PDB entry 5LTW | X-ray diffraction, 4.50 A resolution (low resolution: residue-level contacts below are approximate; hydrogen-bond / salt-bridge calls are withheld) | chains A and B of the 4 polymer chains in the assembly

== Chain A (and B) ==
Name: 14-3-3 protein sigma
Source organism: Homo sapiens
Notes: chain B of this document is another copy of the same molecule, construct and numbering; everything in this record applies to it too
Reference sequence: P31947 (1433S_HUMAN); numbering as in UniProt (aligned over 1-231)
Chain sequence (234 residues; row label = number of the first residue in the row; numbers below 1 keep their minus sign (Gly-2 is residue -2)):
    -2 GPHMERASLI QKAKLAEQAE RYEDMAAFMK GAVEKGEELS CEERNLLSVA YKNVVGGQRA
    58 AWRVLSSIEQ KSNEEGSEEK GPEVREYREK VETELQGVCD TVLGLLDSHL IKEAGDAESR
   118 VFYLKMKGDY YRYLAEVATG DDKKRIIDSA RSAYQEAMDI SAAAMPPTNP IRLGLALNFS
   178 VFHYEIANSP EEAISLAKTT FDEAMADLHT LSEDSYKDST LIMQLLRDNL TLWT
Not modelled in the structure: -2 to -1, 72-76 (chain B: -2 to 1, 74-77)
Differences from the reference sequence: expression tag (-2 to 0); engineered mutation Ala159 (Lys in P31947), Ala160 (Lys in P31947), Ala161 (Glu in P31947)
UniProt features mapped onto this chain:
  - site (Interaction with phosphoserine on interacting protein): Arg56, Arg129
  - modified residue (Phosphoserine): Ser5, Ser74

== How chain A and chain B interact ==
Pairs across the interface (35; chain A residue first):
  Ser5(A) - Glu80(B)
  Gln8(A) - Glu80(B)
  Lys9(A) - Glu80(B)
  Lys9(A) - Glu83(B)
  Leu12(A) - Leu62(B)
  Leu12(A) - Glu80(B)
  Leu12(A) - Val81(B)
  Ala13(A) - Tyr84(B)
  Gln15(A) - Val61(B)
  Gln15(A) - Ile65(B)
  Ala16(A) - Ala58(B)
  Ala16(A) - Val61(B)
  Ala16(A) - Leu62(B)
  Arg18(A) - Ala58(B)
  Arg18(A) - Tyr84(B)
  Arg18(A) - Val88(B)
  Arg18(A) - Glu91(B)
  Asp21(A) - Tyr84(B)
  Phe25(A) - Tyr84(B)
  Ala58(A) - Ala16(B)
  Val61(A) - Gln15(B)
  Leu62(A) - Leu12(B)
  Leu62(A) - Ala16(B)
  Glu80(A) - Ser5(B)
  Glu80(A) - Gln8(B)
  Glu80(A) - Leu12(B)
  Val81(A) - Leu12(B)
  Glu83(A) - Lys9(B)
  Tyr84(A) - Leu12(B)
  Tyr84(A) - Ala13(B)
  Tyr84(A) - Arg18(B)
  Tyr84(A) - Asp21(B)
  Lys87(A) - Asp21(B)
  Val88(A) - Arg18(B)
  Glu91(A) - Arg18(B)
Other interface residues (no listed pair), chain A (22 interface residues in all): Gln55, Ile65
Other interface residues (no listed pair), chain B (22 interface residues in all): Phe25, Gln55, Lys87

== Summary ==
Chain A and chain B each contribute 22 residues to their interface.
Both chains are 14-3-3 protein sigma (Homo sapiens). Entry 5LTW (Complex of human 14-3-3 sigma CLU1 mutant
with phosphorylated heat shock protein B6) was determined by X-ray diffraction, deposited together with 5LU1,
5LU2 and 5LUM.
